PDB entry 7LI9 | electron microscopy, 3.90 A resolution | chains B and C of the 3 polymer chains in the assembly

== Chain B ==
Name: variable domain of 15B8 antibody Fab heavy chain
From: Mus musculus
Notes: antibody fragment or engineered binder
Sequence (118 residues; row label = number of the first residue in the row):
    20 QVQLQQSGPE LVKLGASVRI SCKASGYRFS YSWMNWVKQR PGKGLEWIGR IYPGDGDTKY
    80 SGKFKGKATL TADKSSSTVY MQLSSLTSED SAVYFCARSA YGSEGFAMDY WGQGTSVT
Cystine bridges: Cys-41/Cys-115

== Chain C ==
Name: variable domain of 15B8 antibody Fab light chain
From: Mus musculus
Notes: antibody fragment or engineered binder
Sequence (110 residues; numbered 21 to 130; the number before each row is that of its first residue):
    21 DIVLTQSPAS LAVSLGQRAT ISCRASESVD NYGISFLNWF QQKPGQPPKL LIYAASNQGS
    81 GVPARFSGSG SGTYFSLNIH PMEEDDTAVY FCQQTKGVSW TFGGGTKVEI
Cystine bridges: Cys-43/Cys-112

== Interface between chain B and chain C ==
Residue-residue contacts - 29 pairs, chain B then chain C:
  Asn-54(B) / Trp-120(C)
  Val-56(B) / Phe-122(C)  hydrophobic
  Gln-58(B) / Gln-62(C)  hydrogen bond
  Gln-58(B) / Pro-68(C)
  Gly-63(B) / Phe-111(C)
  Leu-64(B) / Gln-62(C)
  Leu-64(B) / Pro-68(C)  hydrophobic
  Leu-64(B) / Phe-111(C)
  Leu-64(B) / Phe-122(C)  hydrophobic
  Glu-65(B) / Phe-122(C)
  Trp-66(B) / Trp-120(C)
  Trp-66(B) / Phe-122(C)
  Arg-69(B) / Val-118(C)
  Arg-69(B) / Trp-120(C)
  Lys-78(B) / Val-118(C)
  Phe-114(B) / Pro-67(C)  hydrophobic
  Ser-118(B) / Trp-120(C)
  Ser-122(B) / Ile-54(C)
  Ser-122(B) / Phe-56(C)
  Gly-124(B) / Asn-58(C)  hydrogen bond (backbone-side chain)
  Gly-124(B) / Thr-115(C)
  Phe-125(B) / Asn-58(C)
  Phe-125(B) / Leu-70(C)  hydrophobic
  Phe-125(B) / Tyr-73(C)  hydrophobic
  Ala-126(B) / Phe-60(C)  hydrophobic
  Ala-126(B) / Leu-70(C)
  Asp-128(B) / Lys-69(C)
  Trp-130(B) / Pro-68(C)  hydrogen bond (side chain-backbone)
  Gly-131(B) / Pro-67(C)
Interface residues without a listed pair, chain B (20 interface residues in all): Ser-80, Glu-123

== Overview ==
The interface between chain B and chain C involves 20 residues on one side and 15 on the other; the contacts
include 3 hydrogen bonds. Polar contacts include Gln-58(B)/Gln-62(C), Gly-124(B)/Asn-58(C) and
Trp-130(B)/Pro-68(C).
Here chain B is variable domain of 15B8 antibody Fab heavy chain and chain C is variable domain of 15B8
antibody Fab light chain, both from Mus musculus. Entry 7LI9 (5-HT bound serotonin transporter reconstituted
in lipid nanodisc in KCl) was determined by electron microscopy together with 7LI6, 7LI7, 7LI8, 7LIA and 7MGW
from the same study.
